1QGU - chains C and D of the 4 polymer chains in the assembly; structure by X-ray diffraction, 1.60 A resolution.

[Chain C]
Name: Protein (nitrogenase molybdenum iron protein)
Source organism: Klebsiella pneumoniae
Notes: EC 1.18.6.1
UniProt: P00466 (NIFD_KLEPN); residues 1-478 here correspond to UniProt positions 3-480 (UniProt number = residue number + 2)
Chain sequence (478 residues; each row starts with the number of its first residue):
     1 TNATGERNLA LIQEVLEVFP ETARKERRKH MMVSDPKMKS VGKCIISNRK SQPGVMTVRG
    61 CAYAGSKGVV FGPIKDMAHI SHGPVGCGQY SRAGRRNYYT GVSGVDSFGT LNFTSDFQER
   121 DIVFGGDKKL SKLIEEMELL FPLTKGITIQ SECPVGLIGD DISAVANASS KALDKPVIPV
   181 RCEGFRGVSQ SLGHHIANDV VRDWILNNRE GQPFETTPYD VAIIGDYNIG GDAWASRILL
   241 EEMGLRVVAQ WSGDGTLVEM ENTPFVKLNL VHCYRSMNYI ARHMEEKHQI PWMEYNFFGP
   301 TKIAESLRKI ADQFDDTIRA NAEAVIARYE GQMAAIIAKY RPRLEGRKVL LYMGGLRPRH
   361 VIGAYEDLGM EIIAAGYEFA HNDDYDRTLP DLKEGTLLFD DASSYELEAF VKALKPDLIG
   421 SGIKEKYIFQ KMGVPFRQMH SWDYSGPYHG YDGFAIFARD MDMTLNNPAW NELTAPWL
Construct notes: conflict Val85 (Ala87 in P00466), Gly94 (Glu96 in P09772)
Ion coordination: fe(8)-S(7) cluster Fe: Cys61, Cys87, Cys153 (shared with Cys68(D), Cys93(D), Cys151(D) of chain D); fe-mo-s cluster Fe near Cys273 (its only coordinating residue here)
Ligand contacts:
  - fe-mo-s cluster (CFM): Val69, Arg95, His194, Tyr227, Ile229, Cys273, Arg275, Ser276, Met353, Gly354, Gly355, Leu356, Arg357, Pro358, Phe379, Met439, His440
  - fe(8)-S(7) cluster (CLF): Cys61, Tyr63, Pro84, Gly86, Cys87, Tyr90, Glu152, Cys153, Gly184
  - 3-hydroxy-3-carboxy-adipic acid (HCA): Ala64, Gly94, Arg95, Gln190, Gly422, Ile423, Lys424, Gln438, His440

[Chain D]
Name: Protein (nitrogenase molybdenum iron protein)
Source organism: Klebsiella pneumoniae
Notes: EC 1.18.6.1
UniProt: P09772 (NIFK_KLEPN); residues 1-519 here correspond to UniProt positions 2-520 (UniProt number = residue number + 1)
Chain sequence (519 residues; row label = number of the first residue in the row):
     1 SQTIDKINSC YPLFEQDEYQ ELFRNKRQLE EAHDAQRVQE VFAWTTTAEY EALNFRREAL
    61 TVDPAKACQP LGAVLCSLGF ANTLPYVHGS QGCVAYFRTY FNRHFKEPIA CVSDSMTEDA
   121 AVFGGNNNMN LGLQNASALY KPEIIAVSTT CMAEVIGDDL QAFIANAKKD GFVDSSIAVP
   181 HAHTPSFIGS HVTGWDNMFE GFAKTFTADY QGQPGKLPKL NLVTGFETYL GNFRVLKRMM
   241 EQMAVPCSLL SDPSEVLDTP ADGHYRMYSG GTTQQEMKEA PDAIDTLLLQ PWQLLKSKKV
   301 VQEMWNQPAT EVAIPLGLAA TDELLMTVSQ LSGKPIADAL TLERGRLVDM MLDSHTWLHG
   361 KKFGLYGDPD FVMGLTRFLL ELGCEPTVIL SHNANKRWQK AMNKMLDASP YGRDSEVFIN
   421 CDLWHFRSLM FTRQPDFMIG NSYGKFIQRD TLAKGKAFEV PLIRLGFPLF DRHHLHRQTT
   481 WGYEGAMNIV TTLVNAVLEK LDSDTSQLGK TDYSFDLVR
Ion coordination: fe(8)-S(7) cluster Fe: Cys68, Cys93, Cys151 (shared with Cys61(C), Cys87(C), Cys153(C) of chain C); Mg2+ site 1: Lys106, Glu107 (shared with 2 residues of chain B); Mg2+ site 2: Asp349, Asp353 (shared with 2 residues of chain B)
Ligand contacts: fe(8)-S(7) cluster (CLF): Cys68, Pro70, Ser90, Gly92, Cys93, Tyr96, Phe97, Thr150, Cys151, Ser186

[Chain C / chain D interface]
Contacting residue pairs - 198 pairs, chain C then chain D:
  Val18(C) - Ala138(D)
  Phe19(C) - Leu139(D)  hydrophobic
  Pro20(C) - Gln134(D)
  Pro20(C) - Asn135(D)
  Pro20(C) - Ala138(D)  hydrophobic
  Ala23(C) - Asn135(D)
  Lys50(C) - Thr117(D)
  Lys50(C) - Asp119(D)  salt bridge
  Ser51(C) - Gln91(D)
  Ser51(C) - Ser115(D)
  Gln52(C) - Asn135(D)
  Pro53(C) - Ser113(D)
  Pro53(C) - Asp114(D)
  Pro53(C) - Asn128(D)
  Pro53(C) - Leu131(D)
  Pro53(C) - Gly132(D)
  Pro53(C) - Asn135(D)  hydrogen bond (backbone-side chain)
  Gly54(C) - Val112(D)
  Gly54(C) - Ser113(D)  hydrogen bond (backbone-backbone)
  Gly54(C) - Asp114(D)
  Gly54(C) - Gly132(D)
  Gly54(C) - Ala136(D)
  Val55(C) - Asn135(D)
  Val55(C) - Leu139(D)  hydrophobic
  Val55(C) - Tyr140(D)  hydrogen bond (backbone-side chain)
  Met56(C) - Arg98(D)
  Met56(C) - Cys111(D)
  Met56(C) - Val112(D)
  Met56(C) - Tyr140(D)
  Met56(C) - Met267(D)  hydrophobic
  Thr57(C) - Gln91(D)
  Thr57(C) - Arg98(D)
  Arg59(C) - Gln91(D)
  Arg59(C) - Ala95(D)
  Gly60(C) - Gln91(D)
  Gly60(C) - Gly92(D)
  Cys61(C) - Gly92(D)
  Tyr63(C) - Tyr96(D)
  Ala64(C) - Tyr96(D)
  Lys75(C) - Glu30(D)  salt bridge
  Pro84(C) - Ser186(D)
  Val85(C) - Pro64(D)  hydrophobic
  Val85(C) - Lys66(D)
  Val85(C) - Ala67(D)
  Gly86(C) - Cys68(D)
  Gln89(C) - Pro64(D)  hydrogen bond (side chain-backbone)
  Gln89(C) - Lys66(D)  hydrogen bond (side chain-backbone)
  Gln89(C) - Tyr100(D)
  Gln89(C) - Tyr443(D)
  Tyr90(C) - Ala67(D)
  Tyr90(C) - Cys68(D)  hydrogen bond (side chain-backbone)
  Tyr90(C) - Leu71(D)
  Tyr90(C) - Tyr96(D)  hydrophobic
  Tyr90(C) - Phe97(D)  hydrophobic
  Tyr90(C) - Tyr100(D)  hydrophobic
  Ser91(C) - Tyr96(D)
  Arg92(C) - Asp63(D)  salt bridge
  Arg92(C) - Tyr443(D)
  Arg92(C) - Phe446(D)
  Gly94(C) - Arg103(D)  hydrogen bond (backbone-side chain)
  Arg96(C) - Cys10(D)
  Tyr98(C) - Cys10(D)
  Val102(C) - Val38(D)  hydrophobic
  Ser103(C) - Arg449(D)  hydrogen bond
  Val105(C) - Val38(D)
  Val105(C) - Val41(D)  hydrophobic
  Val105(C) - Phe42(D)
  Asp106(C) - Val38(D)
  Leu111(C) - Val62(D)  hydrophobic
  Leu111(C) - Asp63(D)
  Leu111(C) - Trp424(D)  hydrophobic
  Asn112(C) - Thr61(D)
  Asn112(C) - Val62(D)
  Asn112(C) - Asp63(D)  hydrogen bond (backbone-backbone)
  Asn112(C) - Pro64(D)
  Phe113(C) - Thr61(D)
  Phe113(C) - Val62(D)  hydrophobic
  Thr114(C) - Thr61(D)  hydrogen bond (backbone-backbone)
  Asp116(C) - Thr61(D)
  Asp116(C) - Lys66(D)  salt bridge
  Phe117(C) - Phe187(D)
  Gln118(C) - Lys66(D)
  Gln118(C) - Phe187(D)
  Glu119(C) - Phe187(D)  hydrogen bond (backbone-backbone)
  Glu119(C) - Ile188(D)
  Ile122(C) - Phe187(D)  hydrophobic
  Lys129(C) - Ala59(D)
  Lys132(C) - Glu58(D)
  Lys132(C) - Ala59(D)
  Leu133(C) - Ala59(D)
  Leu133(C) - Leu60(D)  hydrophobic
  Glu136(C) - Arg57(D)
  Glu136(C) - Glu58(D)  hydrogen bond (side chain-backbone)
  Glu136(C) - Ala59(D)  hydrogen bond (side chain-backbone)
  Glu136(C) - Leu60(D)  hydrogen bond (side chain-backbone)
  Met137(C) - Leu60(D)  hydrophobic
  Leu139(C) - Trp44(D)
  Leu139(C) - Arg56(D)
  Leu140(C) - Tyr50(D)  hydrogen bond (backbone-side chain)
  Leu140(C) - Leu53(D)  hydrophobic
  Leu140(C) - Asn54(D)
  Leu140(C) - Arg57(D)
  Phe141(C) - Trp424(D)
  Leu143(C) - His33(D)  hydrogen bond (backbone-side chain)
  Leu143(C) - Arg37(D)
  Leu143(C) - Val41(D)  hydrophobic
  Lys145(C) - Glu30(D)  hydrogen bond (side chain-backbone)
  Lys145(C) - Glu31(D)  hydrogen bond (side chain-backbone)
  Lys145(C) - His33(D)
  Cys153(C) - Ser90(D)
  Cys153(C) - Cys151(D)  hydrophobic
  Pro154(C) - Cys151(D)
  Leu157(C) - Met152(D)  hydrophobic
  Leu157(C) - Val155(D)  hydrophobic
  Leu157(C) - Ile156(D)  hydrophobic
  Ile158(C) - Val155(D)  hydrophobic
  Gly184(C) - Ser90(D)  hydrogen bond (backbone-side chain)
  Phe185(C) - Ser90(D)
  Phe185(C) - Thr117(D)
  Phe185(C) - Glu118(D)  hydrogen bond (backbone-backbone)
  Phe185(C) - Met152(D)  hydrophobic
  Gly187(C) - Thr117(D)
  Val188(C) - Gln91(D)
  Ser189(C) - Gln91(D)
  Arg209(C) - Glu31(D)  salt bridge
  Gly230(C) - Cys10(D)
  Gly230(C) - Phe14(D)
  Gly231(C) - Phe14(D)
  Trp234(C) - Phe14(D)  hydrophobic
  Trp234(C) - Tyr19(D)
  Trp234(C) - Leu22(D)
  Trp234(C) - Phe23(D)  hydrophobic
  Ala235(C) - Tyr19(D)
  Arg237(C) - Leu22(D)
  Arg237(C) - Lys26(D)
  Arg237(C) - Leu29(D)
  Ile238(C) - Glu18(D)
  Ile238(C) - Tyr19(D)  hydrophobic
  Ile238(C) - Leu22(D)  hydrophobic
  Arg246(C) - Leu29(D)
  Val247(C) - Leu29(D)
  Gln250(C) - Lys26(D)
  Asp254(C) - Lys26(D)  salt bridge
  Thr256(C) - Glu30(D)
  Val258(C) - Leu29(D)
  Val258(C) - Glu30(D)
  Val258(C) - Glu31(D)
  Glu259(C) - Lys26(D)  salt bridge
  Glu259(C) - Leu29(D)
  Glu259(C) - Glu30(D)
  Gln332(C) - Gln2(D)  hydrogen bond (side chain-backbone)
  Ala335(C) - Ile4(D)
  Ile336(C) - Ile4(D)  hydrophobic
  Tyr340(C) - Ile7(D)
  Ser404(C) - Tyr140(D)
  Tyr405(C) - Leu139(D)
  Tyr405(C) - Tyr140(D)  hydrogen bond (backbone-side chain)
  Glu408(C) - Tyr265(D)
  Ile423(C) - Thr99(D)
  Ile423(C) - Asn102(D)
  Lys424(C) - Ala95(D)
  Lys424(C) - Arg98(D)
  Lys424(C) - Thr99(D)
  Lys424(C) - Asn102(D)
  Tyr427(C) - Asn102(D)
  Tyr427(C) - Lys106(D)
  Tyr427(C) - Glu107(D)
  Tyr427(C) - Pro108(D)
  Ile428(C) - Pro108(D)  hydrophobic
  Ile428(C) - Tyr265(D)  hydrophobic
  Lys431(C) - Glu107(D)  salt bridge
  Lys431(C) - Pro108(D)
  Lys431(C) - Thr259(D)  hydrogen bond (side chain-backbone)
  Lys431(C) - Asp262(D)
  Lys431(C) - Gly263(D)  hydrogen bond (backbone-backbone)
  Lys431(C) - His264(D)  hydrogen bond (backbone-backbone)
  Met432(C) - Gly263(D)
  Met432(C) - Tyr265(D)  hydrophobic
  Ser445(C) - Ser9(D)
  Ser445(C) - Cys10(D)
  Gly446(C) - Ser9(D)
  Gly446(C) - Cys10(D)  hydrogen bond (backbone-backbone)
  Pro447(C) - Cys10(D)
  Pro447(C) - Leu13(D)  hydrophobic
  Pro447(C) - Phe14(D)
  Asp452(C) - Ser1(D)  hydrogen bond (side chain-backbone)
  Asp452(C) - Gln2(D)  hydrogen bond (backbone-side chain)
  Asp452(C) - Tyr19(D)  hydrogen bond
  Ala455(C) - Ile7(D)
  Ile456(C) - Gln2(D)
  Ile456(C) - Ile7(D)  hydrophobic
  Ile456(C) - Asn8(D)
  Ile456(C) - Ser9(D)
  Arg459(C) - Ile7(D)
  Arg459(C) - Ser9(D)  hydrogen bond
  Leu473(C) - Ala261(D)
  Leu473(C) - Asp262(D)
  Leu473(C) - Gly263(D)
Interface residues without a listed pair, chain C (107 interface residues in all): Val58, Cys87, Thr100, Gly104, Thr110, Ser115, Pro142, Val248, Asn262, Lys339, Ser403, Gly433
Interface residues without a listed pair, chain D (96 interface residues in all): Ala65, Leu84, Ala110, Met116, Ala121, Lys141, Pro260, His392

[In short]
The interface between chain C and chain D involves 107 residues on one side and 96 on the other, with 30
hydrogen bonds and 8 salt bridges. Among the polar pairs are Lys50(C)-Asp119(D), Lys75(C)-Glu30(D) and
Arg92(C)-Asp63(D).
Here chain C is Protein (nitrogenase molybdenum iron protein) and chain D is Protein (nitrogenase molybdenum
iron protein), both from Klebsiella pneumoniae. Entry 1QGU (Nitrogenase mo-Fe protein from klebsiella
pneumoniae, dithionite-reduced state) was determined by X-ray diffraction together with 1QH1 and 1QH8 from the
same study.
